1MXA - chain A; structure by X-ray diffraction, 2.80 A resolution.

# Chain A
Name: S-adenosylmethionine synthetase
Source organism: Escherichia coli
Notes: EC 2.5.1.6
Reference sequence: P0A817 (METK_ECOLI); residues 1-383 here correspond to UniProt positions 2-384 (UniProt number = residue number + 1)
Chain sequence (383 residues; row label = number of the first residue in the row):
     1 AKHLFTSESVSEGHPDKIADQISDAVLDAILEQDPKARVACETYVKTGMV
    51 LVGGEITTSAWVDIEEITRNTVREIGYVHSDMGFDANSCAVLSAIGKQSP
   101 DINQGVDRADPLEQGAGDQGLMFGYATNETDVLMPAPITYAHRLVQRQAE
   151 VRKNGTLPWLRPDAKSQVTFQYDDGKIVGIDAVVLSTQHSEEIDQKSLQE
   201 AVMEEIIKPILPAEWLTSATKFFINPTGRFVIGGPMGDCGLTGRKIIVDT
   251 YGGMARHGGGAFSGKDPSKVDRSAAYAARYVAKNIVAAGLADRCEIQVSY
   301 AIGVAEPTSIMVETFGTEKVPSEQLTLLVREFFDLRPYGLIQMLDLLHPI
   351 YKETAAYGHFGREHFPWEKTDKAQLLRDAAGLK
Unresolved in the structure: 103-107
Metal / ion sites: Mg2+ site 1: D16 (together with phosphate ion, pyrophosphate); K+ site 1: E42, T242, S263; K+ site 2 near G243 (its only coordinating residue here); Mg2+ site 2: D271 (together with phosphate ion, pyrophosphate)
Small-molecule neighbours: pyrophosphate (POP): E8, H14, D16, E42, D118, K165, R244, K245, K265, D271

# Overview
Ligands of chain A: pyrophosphate. E42, T242 and S263 form the K+ site 1.
Chain A is S-adenosylmethionine synthetase (Escherichia coli); the structure, S-adenosylmethionine synthetase
with ppi, was determined by X-ray diffraction together with 1MXB and 1MXC from the same study.
